7VUY - chains R and A of the 5 polymer chains in the assembly; structure by electron microscopy, 2.84 A resolution.

Chain R:
Name: Mas-related G-protein coupled receptor member X2
Organism: Homo sapiens
UniProtKB: Q96LB1 (MRGX2_HUMAN); numbering as in UniProt (aligned over 1-330)
Sequence (330 residues; each row starts with the number of its first residue):
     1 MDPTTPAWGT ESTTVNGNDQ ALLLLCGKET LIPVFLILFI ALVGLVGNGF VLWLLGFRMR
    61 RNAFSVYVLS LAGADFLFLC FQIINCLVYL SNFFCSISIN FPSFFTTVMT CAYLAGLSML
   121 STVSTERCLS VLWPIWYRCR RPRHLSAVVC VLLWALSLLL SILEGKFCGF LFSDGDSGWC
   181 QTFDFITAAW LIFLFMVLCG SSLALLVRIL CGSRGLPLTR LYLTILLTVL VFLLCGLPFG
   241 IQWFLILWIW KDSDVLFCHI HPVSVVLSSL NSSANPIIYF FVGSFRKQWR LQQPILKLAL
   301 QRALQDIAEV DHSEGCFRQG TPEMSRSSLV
Disordered / not traced: 1-29, 288-330
Disulfides: Cys168-Cys180

Chain A:
Name: Guanine nucleotide-binding protein G(i) subunit alpha-1
Organism: Homo sapiens
UniProtKB: P63096 (GNAI1_HUMAN); residues 1-354 here = UniProt positions 1-354
Sequence (354 residues; numbered 1 to 354; the number before each row is that of its first residue):
     1 MGCTLSAEDK AAVERSKMID RNLREDGEKA AREVKLLLLG AGESGKSTIV KQMKIIHEAG
    61 YSEEECKQYK AVVYSNTIQS IIAIIRAMGR LKIDFGDSAR ADDARQLFVL AGAAEEGFMT
   121 AELAGVIKRL WKDSGVQACF NRSREYQLND SAAYYLNDLD RIAQPNYIPT QQDVLRTRVK
   181 TTGIVETHFT FKDLHFKMFD VGGQRSERKK WIHCFEGVTA IIFCVALSDY DLVLAEDEEM
   241 NRMHESMKLF DSICNNKWFT DTSIILFLNK KDLFEEKIKK SPLTICYPEY AGSNTYEEAA
   301 AYIQCQFEDL NKRKDTKEIY THFTCATDTK NVQFVFDAVT DVIIKNNLKD CGLF
Disordered / not traced: 1-2, 56-181
UniProt features mapped onto this chain:
  - region: Lys35 to Thr48 (G1 motif), Asp173 to Thr181 (G2 motif), Phe196 to Arg205 (G3 motif), Ile265 to Asp272 (G4 motif), Thr324 to Thr329 (G5 motif)
  - binding site (GTP): Glu43 to Thr48, Ser151, Leu175 to Thr181, Asp200 to Gln204, Asn269 to Asp272, Ala326
  - binding site (Mg(2+)): Ser47, Thr181
  - modified residue: Arg178 (ADP-ribosylarginine), Gln204 (Deamidated glutamine), Cys351 (ADP-ribosylcysteine)
  - lipidation: Gly2 (N-myristoyl glycine), Cys3 (S-palmitoyl cysteine)
  - natural variant: Gly40 (G40C: In NEDHISB; G40R: In NEDHISB), Gly45 (G45D: In NEDHISB), Thr48 (T48I: In NEDHISB; T48K: In NEDHISB), Gln52 (Q52P: In NEDHISB), Ser75 (deletion: In NEDHISB; uncertain significance), Gln172 (deletion: In NEDHISB), Asp173 (D173V: In NEDHISB), Glu186 to Phe189 (deletion: In NEDHISB; uncertain significance), Cys224 (C224Y: In NEDHISB), Lys270 (K270N: In NEDHISB; K270R: In NEDHISB), Asp272 (D272G: In NEDHISB), Ala326 (A326P: In NEDHISB), 1 further natural variant entry in UniProt
  - mutagenesis: Gly42 (G42R: Abolishes switch to an activated conformation and dissociation from beta and gamma subunits upon GTP binding. Abolishes interaction with RGS family members), Glu116 (E116L: Enhances interaction (inactive GDP-bound) with RGS14), Gln147 (Q147L: Enhances interaction (inactive GDP-bound) with RGS14), Glu245 (E245L: Enhances interaction (inactive GDP-bound) with RGS14)

Interface between chain R and chain A:
Pairs across the interface (39; chain R residue first):
  Phe64(R) - Asp350(A)
  Phe64(R) - Cys351(A)
  Arg127(R) - Cys351(A)  hydrogen bond (side chain-backbone)
  Arg127(R) - Leu353(A)
  Ser130(R) - Asn347(A)  hydrogen bond (backbone-side chain)
  Ser130(R) - Leu348(A)
  Val131(R) - Leu348(A)  hydrophobic
  Pro134(R) - Ile343(A)
  Pro134(R) - Ile344(A)  hydrophobic
  Pro134(R) - Asn347(A)  hydrogen bond (backbone-side chain)
  Ile135(R) - Asp193(A)
  Ile135(R) - Leu194(A)  hydrophobic
  Ile135(R) - Ile343(A)  hydrophobic
  Tyr137(R) - Asn347(A)
  Tyr137(R) - Cys351(A)  hydrogen bond
  Arg138(R) - Ala31(A)
  Arg138(R) - Arg32(A)  hydrogen bond (side chain-backbone)
  Arg138(R) - Glu33(A)
  Arg138(R) - Ile343(A)
  Cys139(R) - Arg32(A)  hydrogen bond (backbone-side chain)
  Cys139(R) - Asp193(A)
  Cys139(R) - Leu194(A)  hydrophobic
  Arg140(R) - Asp193(A)  salt bridge
  Arg143(R) - Glu25(A)  salt bridge
  Arg143(R) - Glu28(A)  salt bridge
  Arg214(R) - Glu318(A)  salt bridge
  Arg214(R) - Ile319(A)  hydrogen bond (side chain-backbone)
  Arg214(R) - Tyr320(A)
  Arg214(R) - Asp341(A)
  Gly215(R) - Glu318(A)
  Gly215(R) - Lys345(A)
  Leu216(R) - Leu348(A)  hydrophobic
  Pro217(R) - Lys345(A)
  Pro217(R) - Phe354(A)
  Leu221(R) - Leu348(A)  hydrophobic
  Leu221(R) - Leu353(A)  hydrophobic
  Thr224(R) - Leu353(A)
  Gly283(R) - Phe354(A)
  Arg286(R) - Phe354(A)
Other interface residues (no listed pair), chain R (23 interface residues in all): Asn62, Glu126, Leu205, Ile209
Other interface residues (no listed pair), chain A (27 interface residues in all): Arg24, Val34, Lys192, Phe336, Thr340, Asn346, Gly352

Summary:
23 residues of chain R and 27 residues of chain A are in contact, with 7 hydrogen bonds and 4 salt bridges.
Polar contacts include Arg140(R)-Asp193(A), Arg143(R)-Glu25(A) and Arg143(R)-Glu28(A).
Chain R is Mas-related G-protein coupled receptor member X2 and chain A is Guanine nucleotide-binding protein
G(i) subunit alpha-1, both from Homo sapiens; the structure, Cryo-EM structure of pseudoallergen receptor
MRGPRX2 complex with PAMP-12. state1, was determined by electron microscopy, deposited together with 7VDH,
7VDL, 7VDM, 7VUZ, 7VV0, 7VV3, 7VV4 and 7VV5.
